Entry 7KSQ (electron microscopy, 2.80 A resolution); this record covers chains B and C of the 18 polymer chains in the assembly.

# Chain B
Protein: Photosystem I P700 chlorophyll a apoprotein A2
From: Physcomitrium patens
Notes: EC 1.97.1.12
UniProt: Q8MFA2 (PSAB_PHYPA); residue numbers follow UniProt; this construct covers 3-734
Amino-acid sequence (732 residues; numbered 3 to 734; the number before each row is that of its first residue):
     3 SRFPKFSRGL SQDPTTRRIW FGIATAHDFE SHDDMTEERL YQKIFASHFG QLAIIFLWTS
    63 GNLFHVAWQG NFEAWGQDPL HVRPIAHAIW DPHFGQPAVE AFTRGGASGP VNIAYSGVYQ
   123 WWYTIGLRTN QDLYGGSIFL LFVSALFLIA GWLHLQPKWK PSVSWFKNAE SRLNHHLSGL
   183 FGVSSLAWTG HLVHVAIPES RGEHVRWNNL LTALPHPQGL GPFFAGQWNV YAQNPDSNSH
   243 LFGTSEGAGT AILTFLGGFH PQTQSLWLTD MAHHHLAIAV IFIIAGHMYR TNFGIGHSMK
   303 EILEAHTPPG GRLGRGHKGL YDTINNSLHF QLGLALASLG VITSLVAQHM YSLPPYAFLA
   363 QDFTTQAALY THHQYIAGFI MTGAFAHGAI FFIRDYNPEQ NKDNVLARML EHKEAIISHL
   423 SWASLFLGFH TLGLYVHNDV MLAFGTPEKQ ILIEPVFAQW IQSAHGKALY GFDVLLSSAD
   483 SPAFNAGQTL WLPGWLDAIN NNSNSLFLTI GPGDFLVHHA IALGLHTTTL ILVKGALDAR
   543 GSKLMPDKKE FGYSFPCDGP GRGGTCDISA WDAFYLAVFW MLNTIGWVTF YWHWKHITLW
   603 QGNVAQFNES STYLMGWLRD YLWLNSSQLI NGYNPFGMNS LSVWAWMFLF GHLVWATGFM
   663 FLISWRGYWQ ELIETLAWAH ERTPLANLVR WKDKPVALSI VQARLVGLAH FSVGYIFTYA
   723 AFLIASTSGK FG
Bound ions: 4Fe-4S cluster Fe: Cys-559, Cys-568 (shared with 2 residues of chain A)
Residues lining bound ligands:
  - beta-carotene (BCR), molecule 1: Gly-52, Ile-56, Leu-59, Leu-150
  - beta-carotene (BCR), molecule 2: Leu-54, Ile-57, Phe-58, Phe-149, Gly-181, Leu-182, Val-185, Ser-186, Leu-188
  - beta-carotene (BCR), molecule 3: Phe-58, Thr-61, Leu-65, Trp-123, Trp-124, Ile-127, Leu-129, Gly-138, Phe-141, Leu-142, Trp-209, Leu-212, Leu-213
  - beta-carotene (BCR), molecule 4: Leu-188, Leu-222, Phe-225, Phe-226, Leu-278, Val-282, Ile-285, Ile-286, His-289, Ile-297
  - beta-carotene (BCR), molecule 5: Phe-225, Trp-230, Val-282, Ile-286
  - beta-carotene (BCR), molecule 6: Phe-332, Gly-335, Leu-336, Ala-339, Val-343, Met-383, Ala-386, Phe-387, Gly-390, Phe-393, Phe-394, Leu-408, Ala-538
  - beta-carotene (BCR), molecule 7: Phe-387, Leu-408, Met-411, Val-535, Leu-539
  - beta-carotene (BCR), molecule 8: Val-645, Trp-648, Met-649, Phe-652, Trp-671, Leu-674, Ile-675, Leu-678, Phe-719
  - beta-carotene (BCR), molecule 9: Thr-685, Pro-686, Leu-687, Ala-688
  - chlorophyll a isomer (CL0): Leu-620, Leu-624, Trp-625, Trp-657
  - chlorophyll a (CLA), molecule 1: Phe-5, Lys-7, Phe-8, Gly-24, Ile-25, Ala-28, His-29, Phe-31, His-34, Lys-45, Ser-49, Gln-53, Ile-56
  - chlorophyll a (CLA), molecule 2: Thr-18, Ile-21, Trp-22, Ile-675, Leu-678, Ala-679, His-682, Val-691, Arg-692, Trp-693, Lys-694, Asp-695, Pro-697, Val-698, Leu-700
  - chlorophyll a (CLA), molecule 3: Ile-21, Trp-22, Ile-25
  - chlorophyll a (CLA), molecule 4: Trp-22, Phe-652, Leu-655, Val-656, Thr-659, Met-662, Phe-663, Leu-700, Leu-707, Val-708, Ala-711, His-712, Val-715
  - chlorophyll a (CLA), molecule 5: Ile-25, Ala-26, Thr-27, Ala-28, His-29, Asp-30, Glu-32, His-331, Leu-334, Leu-338, Phe-381, Ile-382, Thr-384, Gly-385, Ala-388, His-389, Ile-392, Arg-396, Tyr-555, Ser-556, Trp-573, Phe-576, Ala-711
  - chlorophyll a (CLA), molecule 6: His-29, Phe-31, Glu-32, Tyr-43, Ile-46, Ser-49, His-50, Gln-53, Leu-54, Ile-57, Phe-168, Arg-174, His-178, Leu-182, Phe-183, Leu-330, His-331, Gln-333, Leu-334, Ala-337, Leu-338, Leu-341
  - chlorophyll a (CLA), molecule 7: His-29, Gln-53, Ile-56, Ile-57, Trp-60, Leu-338, Leu-341, Ile-378, Phe-381, Ile-382
  - chlorophyll a (CLA), molecule 8: Phe-47, Phe-51, Leu-148, Phe-149, Ile-151, Ala-152, Leu-155, His-156, Lys-160, Trp-161, Pro-163, Trp-167
  - chlorophyll a (CLA), molecule 9: Phe-47, His-50, Phe-51, Leu-54, Trp-123, Trp-167, Phe-168, Asn-170, Ser-173, Arg-174, His-177, His-178, Gly-181, Leu-182, Phe-183, Leu-341, Ile-344, Tyr-358
  - chlorophyll a (CLA), molecule 10: Ile-56, Leu-59, Trp-60, Ser-62, Gly-63, Phe-66, His-67, Trp-70, Gln-71, His-89, Ala-90, Ile-91, Trp-92, Leu-143
  - chlorophyll a (CLA), molecule 11: Ile-57, Phe-58, Trp-60, Thr-61, Ser-118, Gly-119, Val-120, Trp-123, Val-185, Ser-186, Ala-189, Leu-341, Ile-344, Thr-345, Val-348, Met-352, Tyr-358, Leu-371, His-374, His-375, Ile-378, Ile-382
  - chlorophyll a (CLA), molecule 12: Trp-60, Gly-63, Asn-64, His-67, Val-68, Ala-88, His-89, Asn-114, Ile-115, Ala-116, Tyr-117, Ser-118, Val-120, Val-645, Trp-646, Met-649, Phe-719
  - chlorophyll a (CLA), molecule 13: Trp-60, Asn-64, Tyr-117, Ser-118, Val-120, Ala-370, Leu-371, Thr-373, His-374, Tyr-377, Ile-378, Phe-381, Trp-646, Met-649, Ile-718, Phe-719, Tyr-721, Ala-722, Leu-725, Ile-726
  - chlorophyll a (CLA), molecule 14: His-89, Ala-90, Ile-91, Trp-92, Asp-93, Pro-94, His-95, Phe-96, Phe-104, Asn-114, Ser-644, Val-645, Trp-648
  - chlorophyll a (CLA), molecule 15: Trp-123, Thr-126, Ile-127, Leu-182, Phe-183, Ser-186, Ser-187, Trp-190, Leu-194, Leu-270, Met-273, His-276, His-277, Ile-280, Ile-344, Leu-347, Val-348, His-351, Met-352, Pro-357, Tyr-358
  - chlorophyll a (CLA), molecule 16: Ile-127, Gly-128, Leu-129, Asp-134, Gly-137, Gly-138, Phe-141, Ser-186, Ala-189, Trp-190, Gly-192, His-193, His-196, Val-197, Val-207, Arg-208, Trp-209, Leu-212
  - chlorophyll a (CLA), molecule 17: Trp-167, Asn-170, Ser-173, His-177, Thr-293, Asn-294, Phe-295
  - chlorophyll a (CLA), molecule 18: Ala-171, Arg-174, Leu-175, His-178, Leu-179, Phe-183, Met-301, Leu-305, Tyr-323, Ile-326, Asn-327, Leu-336, Ala-337, Ser-340, Ile-344
  - chlorophyll a (CLA), molecule 19: Leu-175, Leu-179, Phe-183, Phe-284, Ala-287, Met-290, Tyr-291, Met-301, Ile-304, Leu-305
  - chlorophyll a (CLA), molecule 20: Asn-176, His-177, Ser-180, Gly-181, Val-185, Ile-285, Gly-288, His-289, Met-290, Tyr-291, Thr-293, Phe-295, Ile-297
  - chlorophyll a (CLA), molecule 21: Leu-188, Ala-189, Thr-191, Gly-192, Val-195, His-196, Leu-212, Leu-213, Thr-214, Ala-215, Leu-216, Pro-217, His-218, Gly-221, Leu-222, Phe-225, Tyr-233, Ile-254, Leu-255, Leu-278
  - chlorophyll a (CLA), molecule 22: Phe-225, Trp-230, Asn-231, Tyr-233, Ala-234, Leu-255, Phe-257, His-275, Leu-278, Ala-279, Val-282, Ile-283, Leu-492
  - chlorophyll a (CLA), molecule 23: Thr-256, Phe-257, Gly-259, Gly-260, Leu-268, Asp-272, Met-273, His-275, His-276, Ala-279, Ile-280, Ile-283, His-351, Leu-355, Pro-357, Trp-493, Trp-497
  - chlorophyll a (CLA), molecule 24: Ile-286, Ala-287, His-289, Met-290, Ile-297, Gly-298, His-299
  - chlorophyll a (CLA), molecule 25: Met-290, His-299, Glu-303, Ile-304, Ala-307, His-308
  - chlorophyll a (CLA), molecule 26: Ile-304, Leu-305, His-308, Leu-315, His-319, Leu-322, Ile-326, Phe-332, Val-407, Leu-408, Met-411
  - chlorophyll a (CLA), molecule 27: Ala-307, His-308, Thr-309, Pro-310, Pro-311, Arg-314, Leu-315, His-319
  - chlorophyll a (CLA), molecule 28: Arg-314, Leu-315, Val-407, Arg-410, Met-411, Glu-413, His-414, Ala-417, Ile-418, His-421
  - chlorophyll a (CLA), molecule 29: Leu-336, Ala-339, Ser-340, Val-343, Ile-344, Leu-347, Gln-350, His-351, Tyr-353, Ser-354, Leu-355, Leu-508, Phe-509
  - chlorophyll a (CLA), molecule 30: Val-343, Ser-346, Leu-347, Gln-350, Gln-376, Met-383, Phe-387, Leu-527, Thr-530, Thr-531, Leu-534, Met-583, Thr-586, Ile-587
  - chlorophyll a (CLA), molecule 31: Gln-350, Tyr-353, Tyr-372, Gln-376, Phe-459, Ala-460, Ile-463, Gln-464, His-467, Phe-509, Leu-510, Ile-512, His-520, Ile-523, Leu-527, Val-590, Tyr-593, Trp-594, Lys-597, His-598
  - chlorophyll a (CLA), molecule 32: Tyr-377, Thr-433, Leu-434, Tyr-437, Val-519, Ala-522, Leu-525, Asn-585, Gly-588, Trp-589, Phe-592, Leu-616, Trp-619, Leu-620, Leu-624, Ser-628, Ile-632, Phe-650, His-654, Trp-657, Phe-713, Tyr-717, Thr-720, Tyr-721, Phe-724
  - chlorophyll a (CLA), molecule 33: Ala-417, His-421, Trp-424
  - chlorophyll a (CLA), molecule 34: Ile-418, His-421, Leu-422, Trp-424, Ala-425, Ile-523, Ala-524, Leu-527, His-528, Thr-531
  - chlorophyll a (CLA), molecule 35: Ser-420, Ser-423, Trp-424, Leu-427, Phe-431
  - chlorophyll a (CLA), molecule 36: Ser-423, Ser-426, Leu-427, Gly-430, Phe-431, Leu-434, Leu-525, Thr-529, Leu-532, Ile-533, Leu-578, Phe-581, Trp-582
  - chlorophyll a (CLA), molecule 37: Trp-424, Leu-427, Phe-428, Phe-431, His-432
  - chlorophyll a (CLA), molecule 38: Trp-424, Phe-428, Leu-429, Ile-455, Glu-456, Pro-457, Val-458, Phe-459, Ala-460, Gln-461, Ile-512, Asp-516, Phe-517, His-520, His-521, Ala-524, His-528
  - chlorophyll a (CLA), molecule 39: Phe-431, Gly-435, Leu-436, Val-438, His-439, Val-442, Met-443, Phe-446, Lys-451, Ile-453
  - chlorophyll a (CLA), molecule 40: Leu-434, Val-438, Asp-441, Leu-525, Phe-581, Trp-582, Asn-585, Trp-589, Leu-616, Leu-620, Leu-624, Trp-657, Phe-713, Tyr-717
  - chlorophyll a (CLA), molecule 41: Val-458, Phe-459, Trp-462, Phe-474
  - chlorophyll a (CLA), molecule 42: Trp-462, Ile-463, Ala-466, His-467, Leu-477, Leu-478, Ala-485, Trp-493, Leu-494, Trp-497, Phe-509
  - chlorophyll a (CLA), molecule 43: Leu-477, Pro-484, Ala-485, Ala-488, Gly-489, Leu-492, Trp-493
  - chlorophyll a (CLA), molecule 44: Trp-648, Leu-651, Phe-652, His-654, Leu-655, Trp-657, Ala-658, Phe-661
  - chlorophyll a (CLA), molecule 45: Leu-655, Ala-658, Thr-659, Phe-661, Met-662, Ile-665, Ser-666, Tyr-670, Trp-671, Leu-674
  - chlorophyll a (CLA), molecule 46: Leu-678, Ala-681, His-682, Thr-685, Ala-688, Val-691
  - chlorophyll a (CLA), molecule 47: Trp-680, Ala-681, Arg-684, Thr-685, Pro-686
  - chlorophyll a (CLA), molecule 48: Pro-686, Leu-687, Ala-688
  - phylloquinone (PQN): Trp-22, Ile-25, Met-662, Phe-663, Ser-666, Trp-667, Arg-668, Trp-671, Ile-675, Ala-699, Leu-700, Ala-705
  - 4Fe-4S cluster (SF4): Cys-559, Gly-561, Pro-562, Cys-568, Trp-667, Ile-702, Arg-706

# Chain C
Protein: Photosystem I iron-sulfur center
From: Physcomitrium patens
Notes: EC 1.97.1.12
UniProt: Q6YXQ2 (PSAC_PHYPA); numbering as in UniProt (aligned over 2-81)
Amino-acid sequence (80 residues; row label = number of the first residue in the row):
     2 AHSVKIYDTC IGCTQCVRAC PTDVLEMVPW DGCKASQIAS APRTEDCVGC KRCESACPTD
    62 FLSVRVYLGA ETTRSMGLAY
Bound ions: 4Fe-4S cluster Fe site 1: Cys-11, Cys-14, Cys-17, Cys-58; 4Fe-4S cluster Fe site 2: Cys-21, Cys-48, Cys-51, Cys-54
Residues lining bound ligands:
  - 4Fe-4S cluster (SF4), molecule 1: Val-5, Ala-20, Cys-21, Pro-22, Thr-23, Val-25, Leu-26, Cys-48, Val-49, Gly-50, Cys-51, Lys-52, Arg-53, Cys-54, Val-67
  - 4Fe-4S cluster (SF4), molecule 2: Ile-7, Cys-11, Ile-12, Gly-13, Cys-14, Thr-15, Gln-16, Cys-17, Met-28, Ala-40, Ala-57, Cys-58, Pro-59, Thr-60, Ser-64, Val-65

# Interface between chain B and chain C
Residue-residue contacts (38):
  Gly-11(B) / Ala-71(C)
  Gln-14(B) / Thr-73(C)
  Asp-15(B) / Glu-72(C)
  Pro-16(B) / Thr-73(C)
  Pro-16(B) / Thr-74(C)
  Thr-17(B) / Met-77(C)
  Thr-17(B) / Leu-79(C)
  Arg-19(B) / Glu-72(C)  salt bridge
  Leu-546(B) / Phe-62(C)
  Met-547(B) / Phe-62(C)  hydrophobic
  Met-547(B) / Arg-66(C)
  Pro-548(B) / Phe-62(C)
  Asp-549(B) / Phe-62(C)
  Asp-549(B) / Arg-66(C)  salt bridge
  Glu-552(B) / Tyr-68(C)
  Phe-553(B) / Lys-52(C)
  Phe-553(B) / Arg-66(C)
  Phe-553(B) / Val-67(C)
  Phe-553(B) / Tyr-68(C)  hydrophobic
  Cys-559(B) / Lys-52(C)
  Asp-560(B) / Lys-52(C)  salt bridge
  Asp-560(B) / Glu-55(C)
  Asp-560(B) / Arg-66(C)  salt bridge
  Gly-563(B) / Ser-56(C)  hydrogen bond (backbone-side chain)
  Arg-564(B) / Phe-62(C)
  Arg-564(B) / Leu-63(C)
  Arg-564(B) / Arg-66(C)
  Arg-668(B) / Met-77(C)
  Gln-672(B) / Leu-79(C)
  Gln-672(B) / Tyr-81(C)  hydrogen bond
  Glu-676(B) / Tyr-81(C)
  Ala-679(B) / Tyr-81(C)  hydrophobic
  Glu-683(B) / Tyr-81(C)
  Lys-696(B) / Leu-79(C)
  Lys-696(B) / Tyr-81(C)  hydrogen bond (side chain-backbone)
  Pro-697(B) / Tyr-81(C)  hydrogen bond (backbone-side chain)
  Val-698(B) / Met-77(C)  hydrophobic
  Val-698(B) / Leu-79(C)  hydrophobic
Also at the interface, not in a pair above, chain B (29 interface residues in all): Pro-558, Gly-561, Pro-562, Ile-675, Trp-693
Also at the interface, not in a pair above, chain C (19 interface residues in all): Cys-51, Leu-69, Gly-70, Gly-78

# Summary
The interface between chain B and chain C involves 29 residues on one side and 19 on the other, with 4
hydrogen bonds and 4 salt bridges. Polar pairs include Arg-19(B)/Glu-72(C), Asp-549(B)/Arg-66(C) and
Asp-560(B)/Lys-52(C).
Here chain B is Photosystem I P700 chlorophyll a apoprotein A2 and chain C is Photosystem I iron-sulfur
center, both from Physcomitrium patens. Entry 7KSQ (The Structure of the moss PSI-LHCI reveals the evolution
of the LHCI antenna) was determined by electron microscopy together with 7KU5 and 7KUX from the same study.
